1E8O - chains B and E of the 5 polymer chains in the assembly; structure by X-ray diffraction, 3.20 A resolution.

# Chain B
Protein: Signal recognition particle 14 kDa protein
Source organism: Homo sapiens
Notes: fragment: truncated after k107
UniProt: P37108 (SR14_HUMAN); residues 2-107 here = UniProt positions 2-107
Amino-acid sequence (106 residues; each row starts with the number of its first residue):
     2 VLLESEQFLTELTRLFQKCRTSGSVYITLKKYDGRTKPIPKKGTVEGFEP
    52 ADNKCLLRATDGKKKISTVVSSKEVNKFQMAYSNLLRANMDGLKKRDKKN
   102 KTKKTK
Unresolved in the structure: 35-53, 96-107
Swiss-Prot annotation at these positions:
  - modified residue: Tyr27 (Phosphotyrosine)
What the authors report for this chain:
  - binding site for 7sl RNA (chain E): Val2, Arg59, Lys64, Lys66

# Chain E
Molecule: 7sl RNA
Notes: fragment: alu rna 5' domain
Sequence (50 nucleotides; numbered 99 to 148; the number before each row is that of its first residue):
    99 GGGCCGGGCGCGGUGGCGCGCGCCUGUAGUCCCAGCUACUCGGGAGGCUC
Sequence notes: cloning artifact (99-100, 148); engineered mutation C119 (U in X01037)
Modified positions: GDP (guanosine-5'-diphosphate) at position 99

# Chain B / chain E interface
Residue-residue contacts - 6 pairs, chain B then chain E:
  Ser73(B) with A136(E), sugar contact
  Val76(B) with A136(E), base contact
  Asn77(B) with U135(E), hydrogen bond to the sugar; A136(E), base contact
  Gln80(B) with G113(E), hydrogen bond to the phosphate; A136(E), base contact
Interface residues without a listed pair, chain B (6 interface residues in all): Ser84, Arg88
Interface residues without a listed pair, chain E (4 interface residues in all): U112

# In short
6 residues of chain B face 4 of chain E across their interface; the contacts include 2 hydrogen bonds. Among
the polar pairs are Asn77(B)-U135(E) and Gln80(B)-G113(E). The paper reports a binding site for 7sl RNA (chain
E) at Val2(B), Arg59(B) and Lys64(B) among others.
Here chain B is Signal recognition particle 14 kDa protein (Homo sapiens) and chain E is 7sl RNA. Entry 1E8O
(Core of the Alu domain of the mammalian SRP) was determined by X-ray diffraction (same publication as 1E8S).
